PDB entry 8DO6 | electron microscopy, 3.10 A resolution | chains F and I of the 9 polymer chains in the assembly

Chain F:
Name: CRISPR system Cms endoribonuclease Csm3
Organism: Staphylococcus epidermidis RP62A
UniProt: Q5HK91 (Q5HK91_STAEQ); residue numbers follow UniProt; this construct covers 1-214
Chain sequence (214 residues; each row starts with the number of its first residue):
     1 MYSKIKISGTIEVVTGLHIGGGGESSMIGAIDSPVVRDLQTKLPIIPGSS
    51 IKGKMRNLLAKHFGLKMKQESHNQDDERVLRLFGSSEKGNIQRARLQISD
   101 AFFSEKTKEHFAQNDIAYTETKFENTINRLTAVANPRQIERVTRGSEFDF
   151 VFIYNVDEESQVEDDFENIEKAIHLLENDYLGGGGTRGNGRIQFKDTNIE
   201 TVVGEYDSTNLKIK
Not modelled in the structure: 1, 66-73
Reported in the primary citation:
  - catalytic residues: Asp-32 (citing earlier work)
  - binding site for crRNA (chain I): Ser-49, Lys-52, Lys-54, Arg-56, Asn-57, Ser-86, Asn-125, Ile-127

Chain I:
Molecule: crRNA
Organism: Staphylococcus epidermidis RP62A
Sequence (37 nucleotides; row label = number of the first residue in the row):
     1 ACGAGAACACGUAUGCCGAAGUAUAUAAAUCAUCAGU
Not modelled in the structure: 36-37

How chain F and chain I interact:
Residue-residue contacts (46; chain F residue first):
  His-18(F) / C16(I)  phosphate contact
  Ile-19(F) / C16(I)  phosphate contact
  Gly-20(F) / G15(I)  hydrogen bond to the sugar
  Gly-20(F) / C16(I)  hydrogen bond to the phosphate
  Gly-21(F) / G15(I)  base contact
  Ser-49(F) / U14(I)  sugar contact
  Ser-49(F) / G15(I)  hydrogen bond to the phosphate
  Ser-50(F) / U14(I)  sugar contact
  Ser-50(F) / G15(I)  hydrogen bond to the phosphate
  Lys-52(F) / U12(I)  salt bridge to the phosphate
  Lys-52(F) / A13(I)  salt bridge to the phosphate
  Gly-53(F) / U14(I)  phosphate contact
  Lys-54(F) / U14(I)  hydrogen bond to the base
  Arg-56(F) / U12(I)  hydrogen bond to the phosphate
  Arg-56(F) / A13(I)  salt bridge to the phosphate
  Asn-57(F) / U14(I)  hydrogen bond to the base
  Phe-83(F) / U12(I)  sugar contact
  Gly-84(F) / U12(I)  sugar contact
  Ser-86(F) / G11(I)  hydrogen bond to the sugar
  Ser-86(F) / U12(I)  hydrogen bond to the sugar
  Arg-93(F) / C8(I)  base contact
  Arg-93(F) / G11(I)  salt bridge to the phosphate
  Ala-94(F) / U12(I)  phosphate contact
  Phe-123(F) / G21(I)  sugar contact
  Glu-124(F) / G21(I)  phosphate contact
  Asn-125(F) / A20(I)  hydrogen bond to the sugar
  Asn-125(F) / G21(I)  hydrogen bond to the base
  Asn-125(F) / U22(I)  sugar contact
  Thr-126(F) / A19(I)  hydrogen bond to the sugar
  Thr-126(F) / A20(I)  phosphate contact
  Ile-127(F) / A20(I)  hydrogen bond to the phosphate
  Ile-127(F) / U22(I)  sugar contact
  Ala-134(F) / G21(I)  base contact
  Ala-134(F) / U22(I)  base contact
  Asn-135(F) / G21(I)  base contact
  Pro-136(F) / G21(I)  base contact
  Arg-137(F) / A19(I)  hydrogen bond to the base
  Tyr-180(F) / C16(I)  phosphate contact
  Tyr-180(F) / C17(I)  hydrogen bond to the phosphate
  Gly-182(F) / C16(I)  phosphate contact
  Gly-183(F) / C16(I)  hydrogen bond to the phosphate
  Gly-183(F) / C17(I)  phosphate contact
  Gly-184(F) / C17(I)  hydrogen bond to the phosphate
  Thr-186(F) / G18(I)  hydrogen bond to the phosphate
  Arg-187(F) / G18(I)  salt bridge to the phosphate
  Arg-187(F) / A19(I)  salt bridge to the phosphate
Other interface residues (no listed pair), chain F (34 interface residues in all): Ser-85, Ile-91, Gly-185

In short:
34 residues of chain F face 13 of chain I across their interface; the contacts include 18 hydrogen bonds and 6
salt bridges. Among the polar pairs are Lys-54(F)/U14(I), Asn-57(F)/U14(I) and Asn-125(F)/G21(I). From the
paper: the catalytic residue Asp-32(F); a binding site for crRNA (chain I) at Ser-49(F), Lys-52(F) and
Lys-54(F) among others.
Here chain F is CRISPR system Cms endoribonuclease Csm3 and chain I is crRNA, both from Staphylococcus
epidermidis RP62A. Entry 8DO6 (The structure of S. epidermidis Cas10-Csm bound to target RNA) was determined
by electron microscopy.
